Entry 1FKL (X-ray diffraction, 1.70 A resolution); this record covers chain A.

Chain A:
Molecule: FK506 binding protein
Source organism: Bos taurus
Notes: EC 5.2.1.8
Reference sequence: P18203 (FKB1A_BOVIN); numbering as in UniProt (aligned over 1-107)
Amino-acid sequence (107 residues; each row starts with the number of its first residue):
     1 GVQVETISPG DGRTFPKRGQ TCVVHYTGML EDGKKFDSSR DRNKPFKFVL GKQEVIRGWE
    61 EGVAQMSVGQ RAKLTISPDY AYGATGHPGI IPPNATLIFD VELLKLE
Ligand contacts: rapamycin immunosuppressant drug (RAP): Tyr-26, Phe-36, Asp-37, Phe-46, Gln-53, Glu-54, Val-55, Ile-56, Trp-59, Tyr-82, His-87, Ile-90, Ile-91, Phe-99

In short:
Bound to chain A: rapamycin immunosuppressant drug.
Chain A is FK506 binding protein (Bos taurus); the structure, Atomic structure of FKBP12-rapaymycin, an
immunophilin-immunosuppressant complex, was determined by X-ray diffraction, deposited together with 1FKJ and
1FKK.
